4EJH - chain A; structure by X-ray diffraction, 2.35 A resolution.

== Chain A ==
Name: Cytochrome P450 2A13
Organism: Homo sapiens
Notes: EC 1.14.14.1
Reference sequence: Q16696 (CP2AD_HUMAN); numbering as in UniProt (aligned over 31-494)
Sequence (476 residues; each row starts with the number of its first residue):
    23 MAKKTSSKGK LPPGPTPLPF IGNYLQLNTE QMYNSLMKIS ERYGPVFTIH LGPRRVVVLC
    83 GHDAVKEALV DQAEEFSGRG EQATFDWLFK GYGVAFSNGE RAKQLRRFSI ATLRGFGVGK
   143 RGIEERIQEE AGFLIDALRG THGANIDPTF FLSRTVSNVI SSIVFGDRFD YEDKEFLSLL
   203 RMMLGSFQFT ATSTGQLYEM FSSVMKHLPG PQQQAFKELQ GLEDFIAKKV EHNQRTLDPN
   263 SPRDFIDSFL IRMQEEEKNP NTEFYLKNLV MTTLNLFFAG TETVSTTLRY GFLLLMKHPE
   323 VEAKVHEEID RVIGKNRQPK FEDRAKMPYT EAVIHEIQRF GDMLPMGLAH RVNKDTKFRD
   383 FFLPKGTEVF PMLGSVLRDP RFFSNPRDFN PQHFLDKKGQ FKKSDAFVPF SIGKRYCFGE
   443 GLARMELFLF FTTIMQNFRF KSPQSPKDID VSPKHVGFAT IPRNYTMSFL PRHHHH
Unresolved in the structure: 23-30, 495-498
Construct notes: initiating methionine (23); expression tag (24-30, 495-498)
Bound ions: heme Fe: Cys439 (together with 0QA)
Small-molecule neighbours:
  - 0QA (4-[methyl(nitroso)amino]-1-(pyridin-3-yl)butan-1-one): Phe107, Phe111, Ala117, Phe118, Phe209, Leu296, Asn297, Phe300, Ala301, Thr305, Leu366, Leu370, Phe480
  - heme (HEM): Arg101, Val116, Ala117, Arg128, Asn297, Leu298, Ala301, Gly302, Thr305, Val306, Thr309, Gln360, Met365, Leu366, Gly369, Leu370, His372, Leu395, Pro431, Phe432, Ser433, Arg437, Tyr438, Cys439, Phe440, Gly441, Leu444, Ala445, Leu449
Swiss-Prot annotation at these positions:
  - binding site (substrate): Asn297
  - binding site (heme): Cys439
  - natural variant: Arg101 (R101Q: In allele CYP2A13*4), Thr134 (T134TT: In allele CYP2A13*3), Asp158 (D158E: In allele CYP2A13*3 and allele CYP2A13*8), Arg257 (R257C: In allele CYP2A13*2), Val323 (V323L: In allele CYP2A13*9), Phe453 (F453Y: In allele CYP2A13*5), Arg494 (R494C: In allele CYP2A13*6)
  - mutagenesis: Leu110 (L110V: Decreases phenacetin O-deethylation activity 8 fold), Ala117 (A117V: Increases phenacetin O-deethylation activity 5 fold), Ser208 (S208I: Decreases phenacetin O-deethylation activity 10 fold), Ala213 (A213S: Decreases phenacetin O-deethylation activity 2 fold), Phe300 (F300I: Decreases phenacetin O-deethylation activity 40 fold), Ala301 (A301G: Decreases phenacetin O-deethylation activity 20 fold), Met365 (M365V: Decreases phenacetin O-deethylation activity 7 fold), Leu366 (L366I: Increases phenacetin O-deethylation activity 3 fold), Gly369 (G369S: Decreases phenacetin O-deethylation activity 9 fold), His372 (H372R: Decreases phenacetin O-deethylation activity 3 fold)
What the authors report for this chain:
  - binding site for 0QA: Asn297, Phe300

== Overview ==
Ligands of chain A: heme and compound 0QA. UniProt lists substrate-binding residue Asn297, heme-binding
residue Cys439 and 10 mutagenesis sites. The paper reports a binding site for 0QA at Asn297 and Phe300.
Chain A is Cytochrome P450 2A13 (Homo sapiens); the structure, Human Cytochrome P450 2A13 in complex with
4-(methylnitrosamino)-1-(3-pyridyl)-1-butanone (NNK), was determined by X-ray diffraction (same publication as
4EJG, 4EJI and 4EJJ).
